PDB entry 8DQZ | electron microscopy, 2.92 A resolution | chains A and G of the 10 polymer chains in the assembly

Chain A:
Molecule: Replication factor C subunit 1
Source organism: Saccharomyces cerevisiae
Reference sequence: P38630 (RFC1_YEAST); residues 1-861 here = UniProt positions 1-861
Chain sequence (918 residues; numbered 1 to 918; the number before each row is that of its first residue):
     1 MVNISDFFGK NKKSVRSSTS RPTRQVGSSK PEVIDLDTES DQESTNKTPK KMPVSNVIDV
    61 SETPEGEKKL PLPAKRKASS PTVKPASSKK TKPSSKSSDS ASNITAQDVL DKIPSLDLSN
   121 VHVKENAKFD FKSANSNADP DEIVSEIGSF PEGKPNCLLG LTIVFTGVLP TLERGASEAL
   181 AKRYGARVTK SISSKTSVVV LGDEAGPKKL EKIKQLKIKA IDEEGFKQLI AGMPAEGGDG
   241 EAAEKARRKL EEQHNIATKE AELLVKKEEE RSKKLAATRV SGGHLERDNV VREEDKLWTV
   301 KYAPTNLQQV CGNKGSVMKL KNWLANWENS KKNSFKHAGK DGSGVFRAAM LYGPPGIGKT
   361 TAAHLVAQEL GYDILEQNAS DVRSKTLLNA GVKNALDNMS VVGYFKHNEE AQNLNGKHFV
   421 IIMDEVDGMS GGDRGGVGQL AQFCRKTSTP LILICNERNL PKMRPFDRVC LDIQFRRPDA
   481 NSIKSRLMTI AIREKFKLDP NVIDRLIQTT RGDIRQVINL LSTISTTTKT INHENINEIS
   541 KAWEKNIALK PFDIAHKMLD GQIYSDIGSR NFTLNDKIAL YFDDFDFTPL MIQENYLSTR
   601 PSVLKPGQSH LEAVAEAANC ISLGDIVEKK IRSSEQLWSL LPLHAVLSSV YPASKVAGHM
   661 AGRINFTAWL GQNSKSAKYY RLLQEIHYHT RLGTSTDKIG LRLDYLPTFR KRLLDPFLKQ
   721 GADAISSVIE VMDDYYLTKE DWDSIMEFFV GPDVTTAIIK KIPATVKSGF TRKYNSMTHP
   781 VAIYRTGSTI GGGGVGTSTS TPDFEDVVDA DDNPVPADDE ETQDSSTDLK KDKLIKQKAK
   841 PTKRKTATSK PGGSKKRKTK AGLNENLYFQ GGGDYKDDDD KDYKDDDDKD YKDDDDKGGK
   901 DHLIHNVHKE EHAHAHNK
Disordered / not traced: 1-289, 408-412, 787-918
Sequence notes: expression tag (862-918)
Metal / ion sites: Mg2+: Thr360 (together with ATP-gamma-S)
Small-molecule neighbours: ATP-gamma-S (AGS; phosphothiophosphoric acid-adenylate ester): Thr299, Tyr302, Ala303, Pro304, Gln309, Val310, Cys311, Pro355, Gly356, Ile357, Gly358, Lys359, Thr360, Thr361, Asn456, Arg486, Ile514, Arg515, Ile518
Swiss-Prot annotation at these positions:
  - motif (Nuclear localization signal): Lys830 to Leu834, Lys855 to Lys860
  - binding site (ATP): Thr299, Cys311, Gly353 to Thr361, Asn456
  - modified residue: Thr38 (Phosphothreonine), Ser40 (Phosphoserine), Thr63 (Phosphothreonine)
  - mutagenesis: Asp427 (D427H: In cs mutant CDC44-2; causes cell cycle arrest), Gly436 (G436R: In cs mutant CDC44-3/4; causes cell cycle arrest), Gly512 (G512A: In cs mutant CDC44-9; no effect), Asp513 (D513N: In cs mutants CDC44-1/5/8 and CDC44-9; causes cell cycle arrest)
Reported in the primary citation:
  - binding site for the 22-nt DNA strand: Thr386, Arg434
  - binding site for the 18-nt DNA strand: Phe582, Trp638

Chain G:
Molecule: Proliferating cell nuclear antigen
Source organism: Saccharomyces cerevisiae
Reference sequence: P15873 (PCNA_YEAST); residue numbers follow UniProt; this construct covers 1-258
Chain sequence (277 residues; row label = number of the first residue in the row; numbers below 1 keep their minus sign (Met-18 is residue -18)):
   -18 MGSSHHHHHH SSGLVPRASM LEAKFEEASL FKRIIDGFKD CVQLVNFQCK EDGIIAQAVD
    42 DSRVLLVSLE IGVEAFQEYR CDHPVTLGMD LTSLSKILRC GNNTDTLTLI ADNTPDSIIL
   102 LFEDTKKDRI AEYSLKLMDI DADFLKIEEL QYDSTLSLPS SEFSKIVRDL SQLSDSINIM
   162 ITKETIKFVA DGDIGSGSVI IKPFVDMEHP ETSIKLEMDQ PVDLTFGAKY LLDIIKGSSL
   222 SDRVGIRLSS EAPALFQFDL KSGFLQFFLA PKFNDEE
Disordered / not traced: -18 to -2, 256-258
Sequence notes: expression tag (-18 to 0)
Swiss-Prot annotation at these positions:
  - DNA-binding region: Arg61 to Arg80
  - cross-link (Glycyl lysine isopeptide (Lys-Gly)): Lys127 (interchain with G-Cter in SUMO), Lys164 (interchain with G-Cter in SUMO)

How chain A and chain G interact:
Pairs across the interface (36):
  Asp373(A) - Arg44(G)
  Ile374(A) - Arg44(G)
  Leu375(A) - Ser43(G)
  Leu375(A) - Arg44(G)
  Asn394(A) - Lys210(G)
  Asn394(A) - Tyr211(G)  hydrogen bond (backbone-side chain)
  Ala395(A) - Tyr211(G)
  Asp397(A) - Lys253(G)  salt bridge
  Asp397(A) - Phe254(G)
  Asn398(A) - Val45(G)
  Asn398(A) - Ala251(G)
  Asn398(A) - Pro252(G)
  Asn398(A) - Lys253(G)
  Asn398(A) - Phe254(G)
  Met399(A) - Val45(G)
  Met399(A) - Pro252(G)  hydrogen bond (backbone-backbone)
  Met399(A) - Phe254(G)  hydrophobic
  Val401(A) - Arg44(G)
  Val401(A) - Val45(G)
  Val401(A) - Leu46(G)
  Val401(A) - Leu47(G)  hydrophobic
  Val401(A) - Phe249(G)
  Val401(A) - Ala251(G)
  Val402(A) - Arg44(G)
  Val402(A) - Leu126(G)  hydrophobic
  Tyr404(A) - Glu232(G)
  Tyr404(A) - Ala233(G)  hydrophobic
  Tyr404(A) - Pro234(G)
  Phe405(A) - Ile128(G)  hydrophobic
  Phe405(A) - Pro234(G)  hydrophobic
  Phe405(A) - Phe249(G)  hydrophobic
  Lys406(A) - Asp124(G)
  Lys406(A) - Leu126(G)
  His418(A) - Phe254(G)
  Phe419(A) - Ser43(G)
  Phe419(A) - Arg44(G)
Also at the interface, not in a pair above, chain A (20 interface residues in all): Gln377, Ala390, Leu396, Ser400, Thr449
Also at the interface, not in a pair above, chain G (20 interface residues in all): Asp42, Lys127

In short:
The chain A/chain G interface involves 20 residues from each chain, with 2 hydrogen bonds and 1 salt bridge.
Polar contacts include Asp397(A)-Lys253(G), Asn394(A)-Tyr211(G) and Met399(A)-Pro252(G). Chain A binds
ATP-gamma-S. The paper reports a binding site for the 22-nt DNA strand at Thr386(A) and Arg434(A); a binding
site for the 18-nt DNA strand at Phe582(A) and Trp638(A).
Here chain A is Replication factor C subunit 1 and chain G is Proliferating cell nuclear antigen, both from
Saccharomyces cerevisiae. Entry 8DQZ (Intermediate state of RFC:PCNA bound to a 3' ss/dsDNA junction) was
determined by electron microscopy (same publication as 8DQW, 8DQX, 8DR0, 8DR1, 8DR3, 8DR4 and 3 further
entries).
